5W0K - chains A and X of the 5 polymer chains in the assembly; structure by X-ray diffraction, 3.10 A resolution.

== Chain A ==
Name: Envelope glycoprotein H
From: Human herpesvirus 4 (strain B95-8)
Reference sequence: P03231 (GH_EBVB9); residues 20-679 here = UniProt positions 20-679
Chain sequence (660 residues; row label = number of the first residue in the row):
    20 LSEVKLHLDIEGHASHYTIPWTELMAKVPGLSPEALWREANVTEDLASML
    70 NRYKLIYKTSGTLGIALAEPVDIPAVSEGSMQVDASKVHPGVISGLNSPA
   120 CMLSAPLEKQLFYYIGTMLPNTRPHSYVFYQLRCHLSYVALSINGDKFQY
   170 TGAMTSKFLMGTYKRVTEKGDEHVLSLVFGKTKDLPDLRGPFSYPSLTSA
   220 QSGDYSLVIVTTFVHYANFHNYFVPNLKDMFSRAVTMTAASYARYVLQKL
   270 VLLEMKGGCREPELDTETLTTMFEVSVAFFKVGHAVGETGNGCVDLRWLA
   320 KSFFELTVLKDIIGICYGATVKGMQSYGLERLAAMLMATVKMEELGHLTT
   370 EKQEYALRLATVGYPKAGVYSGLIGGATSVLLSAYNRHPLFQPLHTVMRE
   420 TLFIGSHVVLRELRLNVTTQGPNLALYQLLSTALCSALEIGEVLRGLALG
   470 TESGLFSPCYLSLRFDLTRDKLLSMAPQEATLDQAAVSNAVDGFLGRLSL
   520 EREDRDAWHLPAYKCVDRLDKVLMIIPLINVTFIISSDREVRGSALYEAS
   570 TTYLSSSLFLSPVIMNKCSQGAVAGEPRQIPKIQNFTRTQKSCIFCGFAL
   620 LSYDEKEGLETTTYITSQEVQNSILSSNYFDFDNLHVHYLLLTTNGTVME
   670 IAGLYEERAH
Unresolved in the structure: 675-679
Disulfides: Cys120-Cys312, Cys278-Cys335, Cys454-Cys478, Cys534-Cys587, Cys612-Cys615
UniProt features mapped onto this chain:
  - glycosylation (N-linked (GlcNAc...) asparagine): Asn60, Asn435, Asn549, Asn604, Asn664

== Chain X ==
Name: Glycoprotein 42
Reference sequence: P03205 (GP42_EBVB9); residue numbers follow UniProt; this construct covers 47-81
Chain sequence (35 residues; each row starts with the number of its first residue):
    47 KPNVEVWPVDPPPPVNFNKTAEQEYGDKEVKLPHW
Unresolved in the structure: 47

== Chain A / chain X interface ==
Contacting residue pairs (63):
  Val107(A) - Phe63(X)
  Pro109(A) - Phe63(X)
  Gln129(A) - Tyr71(X)  hydrogen bond (backbone-side chain)
  Tyr132(A) - Glu68(X)
  Tyr132(A) - Tyr71(X)  hydrophobic
  Tyr132(A) - Lys74(X)
  Tyr133(A) - Tyr71(X)
  Tyr133(A) - Gly72(X)
  Tyr133(A) - Lys74(X)
  Tyr133(A) - Val76(X)  hydrophobic
  Ile134(A) - Lys74(X)  hydrogen bond (backbone-backbone)
  Ile134(A) - Glu75(X)
  Ile134(A) - Val76(X)  hydrogen bond (backbone-backbone)
  Gly135(A) - Val76(X)
  Thr136(A) - Leu78(X)
  Thr136(A) - Trp81(X)  hydrogen bond (backbone-side chain)
  Met137(A) - Trp81(X)
  Pro139(A) - Trp81(X)  hydrophobic
  Arg152(A) - Glu75(X)  salt bridge
  Ala159(A) - Pro79(X)  hydrophobic
  Ala159(A) - His80(X)
  Leu160(A) - His80(X)
  Gln168(A) - His80(X)
  Tyr169(A) - His80(X)
  Thr170(A) - Leu78(X)
  Thr170(A) - His80(X)  hydrogen bond
  Ala172(A) - Leu78(X)  hydrophobic
  Lys183(A) - His80(X)
  Lys341(A) - Val76(X)
  Gln344(A) - Tyr71(X)  hydrogen bond (backbone-side chain)
  Ser345(A) - Tyr71(X)
  Tyr346(A) - Ala67(X)
  Tyr346(A) - Glu70(X)
  Tyr346(A) - Tyr71(X)  hydrogen bond (backbone-side chain)
  Arg350(A) - Asn62(X)
  Arg350(A) - Phe63(X)  hydrogen bond (side chain-backbone)
  Arg350(A) - Asn64(X)  hydrogen bond (side chain-backbone)
  Arg350(A) - Lys65(X)
  Arg350(A) - Glu70(X)  salt bridge
  Ala353(A) - Val61(X)  hydrophobic
  Met354(A) - Val61(X)  hydrophobic
  Glu362(A) - Val52(X)
  Glu362(A) - Pro54(X)
  Glu362(A) - Val55(X)  hydrogen bond (side chain-backbone)
  Tyr383(A) - Pro58(X)
  Tyr389(A) - Asp56(X)
  Tyr389(A) - Pro57(X)
  Tyr389(A) - Pro58(X)
  Tyr389(A) - Pro59(X)
  Gly391(A) - Val55(X)
  Gly394(A) - Val52(X)
  Ser398(A) - Val52(X)
  Leu401(A) - Val50(X)
  Gln439(A) - Val55(X)
  Pro441(A) - Trp53(X)
  Asn442(A) - Val52(X)
  Asn442(A) - Trp53(X)  hydrogen bond (side chain-backbone)
  Ile548(A) - Trp53(X)  hydrophobic
  Cys615(A) - Pro48(X)
  Cys615(A) - Asn49(X)
  Thr635(A) - Asn49(X)
  Thr635(A) - Val50(X)  hydrogen bond (backbone-backbone)
  Ser636(A) - Asn49(X)
Also at the interface, not in a pair above, chain A (54 interface residues in all): His108, Leu155, Tyr157, Ser161, Thr181, Met356, Ala357, Val388, Ser390, Thr397, Leu445, Cys612, Gly616, Tyr633, Ile634
Also at the interface, not in a pair above, chain X (30 interface residues in all): Glu51, Asp73

== Overview ==
54 residues of chain A face 30 of chain X across their interface, with 12 hydrogen bonds and 2 salt bridges.
Among the polar pairs are Arg152(A)-Glu75(X), Arg350(A)-Glu70(X) and Gln129(A)-Tyr71(X).
Chain A is Envelope glycoprotein H (Human herpesvirus 4 (strain B95-8)) and chain X is Glycoprotein 42; the
structure, Crystal structure of EBV gHgL/CL40/gp42 N-domain, was determined by X-ray diffraction.
